PDB entry 6BJC | electron microscopy, 3.30 A resolution | chains J and K of the 14 polymer chains in the assembly

[Chain J (and K)]
Molecule: Tubulin alpha-1B chain
Organism: Sus scrofa
Notes: chain K of this document is another copy of the same molecule, construct and numbering; everything in this record applies to it too
Reference sequence: Q2XVP4 (TBA1B_PIG); residues 1-451 here = UniProt positions 1-451
Sequence (451 residues; each row starts with the number of its first residue):
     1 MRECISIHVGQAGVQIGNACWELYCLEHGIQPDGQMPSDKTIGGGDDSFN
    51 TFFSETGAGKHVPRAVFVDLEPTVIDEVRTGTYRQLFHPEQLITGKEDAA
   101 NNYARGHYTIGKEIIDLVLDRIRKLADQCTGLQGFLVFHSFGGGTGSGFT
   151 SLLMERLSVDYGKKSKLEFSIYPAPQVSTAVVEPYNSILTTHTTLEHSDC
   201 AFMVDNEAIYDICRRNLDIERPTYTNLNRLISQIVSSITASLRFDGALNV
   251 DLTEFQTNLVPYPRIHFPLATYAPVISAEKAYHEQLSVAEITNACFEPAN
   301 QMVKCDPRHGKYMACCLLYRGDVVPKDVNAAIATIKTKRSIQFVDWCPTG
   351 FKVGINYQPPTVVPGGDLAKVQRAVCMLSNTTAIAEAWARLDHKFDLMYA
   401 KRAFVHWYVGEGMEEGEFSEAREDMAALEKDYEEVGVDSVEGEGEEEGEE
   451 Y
Unresolved in the structure: 38-46, 440-451
Small-molecule neighbours: GTP (guanosine-5'-triphosphate): Gly-10, Gln-11, Ala-12, Gln-15, Asp-69, Asp-98, Ala-99, Ala-100, Asn-101, Ser-140, Gly-143, Gly-144, Thr-145, Gly-146, Ile-171, Thr-179, Glu-183, Asn-206, Tyr-224, Leu-227, Asn-228, Ile-231
Curated features (UniProtKB/Swiss-Prot):
  - motif: Met-1 to Cys-4 (MREC motif)
  - active site: Glu-254
  - binding site (GTP): Gly-10, Gln-11, Ala-12, Gln-15, Glu-71, Ala-99, Ser-140, Gly-143, Gly-144, Thr-145, Gly-146, Thr-179, Glu-183, Asn-206, Tyr-224, Asn-228, Leu-252
  - binding site (Mg(2+)): Glu-71
  - site: Tyr-451 (Involved in polymerization)
  - modified residue: Lys-40 (N6,N6,N6-trimethyllysine), Ser-48 (Phosphoserine), Ser-232 (Phosphoserine), Tyr-282 (3'-nitrotyrosine), Arg-339 (Omega-N-methylarginine), Ser-439 (Phosphoserine), Glu-443 (5-glutamyl polyglutamate), Glu-445 (5-glutamyl polyglutamate), Tyr-451 (3'-nitrotyrosine)
  - cross-link (Glycyl lysine isopeptide (Lys-Gly)): Lys-326 (interchain with G-Cter in ubiquitin), Lys-370 (interchain with G-Cter in ubiquitin)

[Interface between chain J and chain K]
Pairs across the interface (11; chain J residue first):
  Glu-279(J) / Gln-85(K)
  Tyr-282(J) / Thr-56(K)
  His-283(J) / Thr-56(K)
  His-283(J) / Lys-60(K)  hydrogen bond
  His-283(J) / Val-62(K)
  His-283(J) / Gln-85(K)  hydrogen bond (side chain-backbone)
  His-283(J) / Phe-87(K)
  His-283(J) / His-88(K)
  Gln-285(J) / Glu-55(K)  hydrogen bond (side chain-backbone)
  Gln-285(J) / Gln-128(K)  hydrogen bond
  Glu-297(J) / Lys-124(K)
Also at the interface, not in a pair above, chain J (8 interface residues in all): Lys-280, Glu-284, Glu-290
Also at the interface, not in a pair above, chain K (10 interface residues in all): Glu-90

[Summary]
Chain J and chain K form an interface of 8 and 10 residues respectively, with 4 hydrogen bonds. Polar pairs
include His-283(J)/Lys-60(K), His-283(J)/Gln-85(K) and Gln-285(J)/Glu-55(K). Ligands of chain J: GTP.
Both chains are Tubulin alpha-1B chain (Sus scrofa). Entry 6BJC (TPX2_mini decorated GMPCPP-microtubule) was
determined by electron microscopy.
